Entry 5T61 (X-ray diffraction, 2.55 A resolution); this record covers chains T and U of the 24 polymer chains in the assembly.

[Chain T]
Protein: Tungsten formylmethanofuran dehydrogenase subunit B
From: Methanothermobacter sp. CaT2
Chain sequence (432 residues; row label = number of the first residue in the row):
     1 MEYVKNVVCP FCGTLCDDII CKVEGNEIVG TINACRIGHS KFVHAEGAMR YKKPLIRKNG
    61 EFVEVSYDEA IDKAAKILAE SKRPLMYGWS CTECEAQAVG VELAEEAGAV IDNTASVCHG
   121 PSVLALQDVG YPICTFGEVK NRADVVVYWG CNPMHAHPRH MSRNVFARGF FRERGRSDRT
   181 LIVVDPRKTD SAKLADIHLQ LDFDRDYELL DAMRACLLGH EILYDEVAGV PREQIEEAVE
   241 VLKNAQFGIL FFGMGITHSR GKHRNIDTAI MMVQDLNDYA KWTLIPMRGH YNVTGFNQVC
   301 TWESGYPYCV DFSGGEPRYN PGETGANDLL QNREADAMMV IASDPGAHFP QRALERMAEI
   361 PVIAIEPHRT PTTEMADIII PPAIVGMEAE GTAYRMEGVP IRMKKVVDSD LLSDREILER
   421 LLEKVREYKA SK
Disordered / not traced: 430-432
Ion coordination: 4Fe-4S cluster Fe: Cys9, Cys12, Cys35; K+ site 1: Ser40, Lys41, Val43 (shared with 1 residue of chain V); tungsten ion: Cys118 (together with hydrosulfuric acid, molybdopterin guanosine dinucleotide); Mg2+: Asp128 (shared with Ser139(U), Tyr140(U), Asp143(U) of chain U); K+ site 2: Gly305 (shared with 3 residues of chain S)
Ligand contacts:
  - hydrosulfuric acid (H2S): Thr114, Cys118, Gly289, His290, Val293
  - molybdopterin guanosine dinucleotide (MGD; 2-amino-5,6-dimercapto-7-methyl-3,7,8a,9-tetrahydro-8-oxa-1,3,9,10-tetraaza-anthracen-4-one guanosine dinucleotide), molecule 1: Phe11, Cys12, Ile37, Cys118, Trp149, Gly150, Cys151, Asn152, His155, Ala156, His157, Val184, Asp185, Pro186, Arg187, Thr189, Leu201, Phe203, Asp204, Asp206, Gly253, Met254, Gly255, Ile256, Ser259, Met287, Gly289, His290
  - molybdopterin guanosine dinucleotide (MGD), molecule 2: Lys41, Cys91, Thr92, Thr114, Val117, Cys118, Met254, His258, His290, Ile341, Ala342, Ser343, Asp344, Pro345, His348, Ile365, Glu366, Pro367, His368, Thr370, Pro382, Ala383, Ile384, Val385, Asp414
  - 4Fe-4S cluster (SF4): Cys9, Phe11, Cys12, Thr14, Leu15, Cys16, Ala34, Cys35, Gly38, Pro158, Arg159

[Chain U]
Protein: Tungsten-containing formylmethanofuran dehydrogenase 2 subunit C
From: Methanothermobacter wolfeii
Notes: EC 1.2.99.5
Chain sequence (270 residues; row label = number of the first residue in the row):
     1 MSEIILTPKE QPEVPLEAPN IKPDVFAGKS IEEIKNIQIM HGNEVVKLGD FFEVSGEPAD
    61 APEDIKIIID GDVYNTKRIG QEMTAGEIIV RGNVNMYVGA GMKGGKITVE GNAGSWAGQD
   121 MRGGEIEILG DAGDYVGSSY RGDWRGMSGG TITVHGNADN EIGEYMNGGK IIIKGDVNIM
   181 PGIHMNNGLI IIEGNVVARA GGEMAGGTIV VKGMMQEFLA GFKYLGVEKD IEVDGEELPG
   241 AFYKFEGDHA IKGAKGIVYA AVGCNGHIAP
Disordered / not traced: 1, 270
Ion coordination: Mg2+: Ser139, Tyr140, Asp143 (shared with Asp128(T) of chain T)

[Interface between chain T and chain U]
Contacting residue pairs (90; chain T residue first):
  Ser81(T) with Asn43(U), hydrogen bond (backbone-side chain)
  Lys82(T) with His41(U); Gly42(U); Asn43(U), hydrogen bond (backbone-backbone); Glu44(U), salt bridge
  Arg83(T) with Val14(U)
  Ala107(T) with Asn43(U), hydrogen bond (backbone-side chain)
  Gly108(T) with Asn43(U)
  Leu124(T) with Arg141(U)
  Gln127(T) with Gly142(U)
  Asp128(T) with Gly142(U), hydrogen bond (side chain-backbone); Glu164(U); Tyr165(U)
  Asp204(T) with Arg199(U), hydrogen bond (backbone-side chain)
  Arg205(T) with Glu217(U), salt bridge
  Tyr207(T) with Ile183(U); Arg199(U); Gly202(U); Glu203(U), hydrogen bond
  Glu208(T) with Arg199(U), salt bridge; Leu219(U)
  Asp211(T) with Leu219(U); Ala220(U), hydrogen bond (side chain-backbone); Gly221(U), hydrogen bond (side chain-backbone); Asp248(U); Ala250(U)
  Ala212(T) with Ala220(U), hydrophobic
  Arg214(T) with Glu203(U), salt bridge; Ala250(U), hydrogen bond (side chain-backbone)
  Ala215(T) with Gly221(U); His249(U)
  Leu218(T) with His249(U); Ala250(U); Lys252(U)
  His220(T) with His249(U)
  Glu221(T) with Ala220(U)
  Ile222(T) with Ala220(U), hydrophobic
  Leu223(T) with Leu219(U); Ala220(U), hydrogen bond (backbone-backbone); Phe222(U)
  Tyr224(T) with Phe218(U); Leu219(U); Ile268(U), hydrogen bond (side chain-backbone)
  Val227(T) with Ala220(U), hydrophobic
  Arg260(T) with Ile179(U); Ala198(U); Arg199(U), hydrogen bond (backbone-side chain); Glu217(U), salt bridge
  Gly261(T) with Ile179(U); Met180(U); Arg199(U)
  His263(T) with Tyr135(U), hydrogen bond; Glu161(U), salt bridge
  Arg264(T) with Glu161(U), salt bridge; Glu164(U), salt bridge; Met180(U); Ile183(U); His184(U)
  Asn265(T) with Arg199(U)
  Asp267(T) with His184(U), salt bridge; Glu203(U)
  Met271(T) with Glu203(U); Ile251(U), hydrophobic
  Asp275(T) with Lys252(U), salt bridge
  Asp278(T) with Lys252(U), salt bridge
  Tyr306(T) with Tyr140(U)
  Ser313(T) with Gly42(U); Asn43(U)
  Arg318(T) with Glu17(U), salt bridge; Met40(U); Arg78(U)
  Tyr319(T) with Tyr140(U), hydrogen bond (backbone-side chain); Arg141(U)
  Asn320(T) with Arg78(U); Tyr97(U), hydrogen bond; Tyr140(U)
  Pro321(T) with Trp116(U); Arg141(U), hydrogen bond (backbone-side chain)
  Gly322(T) with Met96(U); Trp116(U)
  Glu323(T) with Lys77(U), salt bridge; Met96(U); Tyr97(U), hydrogen bond; Trp116(U)
  Arg333(T) with Glu13(U), salt bridge
  Glu334(T) with Glu13(U); Val14(U); Pro15(U); Lys77(U), salt bridge
  Arg356(T) with Glu13(U), salt bridge
Other interface residues (no listed pair), chain T (50 interface residues in all): Pro84, Val129, Thr268, Gly314, Asn332, Asp336, Lys429
Other interface residues (no listed pair), chain U (45 interface residues in all): Asp143, Val197, Tyr224, Phe245

[Overview]
The interface between chain T and chain U involves 50 residues on one side and 45 on the other; the contacts
include 17 hydrogen bonds and 16 salt bridges. Among the polar pairs are Lys82(T)-Glu44(U),
Arg205(T)-Glu217(U) and Glu208(T)-Arg199(U).
Chain T is Tungsten formylmethanofuran dehydrogenase subunit B (Methanothermobacter sp. CaT2) and chain U is
Tungsten-containing formylmethanofuran dehydrogenase 2 subunit C (Methanothermobacter wolfeii); the structure,
Tungsten-containing formylmethanofuran dehydrogenase from methanothermobacter wolfeii, triclinic form at 2.55
A, was determined by X-ray diffraction together with 5T5I and 5T5M from the same study.
